Entry 8Z11 (electron microscopy, 2.74 A resolution); this record covers chains b and d of the 35 polymer chains in the assembly.

== Chain b ==
Protein: Photosystem I P700 chlorophyll a apoprotein A2
Source organism: Isochrysis galbana
Notes: EC 1.97.1.12
UniProtKB: A0A7D4X9X4 (A0A7D4X9X4_ISOGA); numbering as in UniProt (aligned over 1-734)
Chain sequence (734 residues; numbered 1 to 734; the number before each row is that of its first residue):
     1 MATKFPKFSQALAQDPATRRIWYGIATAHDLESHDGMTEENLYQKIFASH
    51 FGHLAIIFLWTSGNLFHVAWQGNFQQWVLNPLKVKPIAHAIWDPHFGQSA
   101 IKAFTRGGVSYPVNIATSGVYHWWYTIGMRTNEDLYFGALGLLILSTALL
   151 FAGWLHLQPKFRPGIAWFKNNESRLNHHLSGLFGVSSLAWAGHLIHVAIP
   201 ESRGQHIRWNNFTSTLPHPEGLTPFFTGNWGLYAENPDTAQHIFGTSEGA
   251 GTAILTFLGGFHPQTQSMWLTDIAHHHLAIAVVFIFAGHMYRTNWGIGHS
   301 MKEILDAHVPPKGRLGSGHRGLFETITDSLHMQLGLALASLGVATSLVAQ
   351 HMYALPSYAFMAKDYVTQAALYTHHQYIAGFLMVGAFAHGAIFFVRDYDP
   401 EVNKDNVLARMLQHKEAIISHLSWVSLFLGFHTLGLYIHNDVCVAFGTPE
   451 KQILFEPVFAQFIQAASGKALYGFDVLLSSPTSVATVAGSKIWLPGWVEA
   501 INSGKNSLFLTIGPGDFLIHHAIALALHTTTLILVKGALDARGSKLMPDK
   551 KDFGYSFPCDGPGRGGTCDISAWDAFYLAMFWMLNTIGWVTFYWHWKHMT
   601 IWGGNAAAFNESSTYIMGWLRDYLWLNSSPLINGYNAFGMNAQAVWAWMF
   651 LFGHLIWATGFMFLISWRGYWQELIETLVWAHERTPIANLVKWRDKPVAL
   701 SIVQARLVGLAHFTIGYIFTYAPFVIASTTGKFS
Not modelled in the structure: 1-2
Ion coordination: chlorophyll a Mg near Asp93 (its only coordinating residue here)
Residues lining bound ligands:
  - beta-carotene (BCR), molecule 1: Gly52, Ile56, Leu59, Leu150
  - beta-carotene (BCR), molecule 2: Leu54, Ile57, Phe58, Trp60, Gly181, Leu182, Val185, Ser186
  - beta-carotene (BCR), molecule 3: Phe58, Thr61, Leu65, Trp123, Trp124, Ile127, Met129, Gly138, Leu142, Trp209, Thr213
  - beta-carotene (BCR), molecule 4: Leu188, Leu222, Phe225, Leu278, Val282, Ile285, Phe286, His289
  - beta-carotene (BCR), molecule 5: Phe226, Trp230, Val282, Phe286
  - beta-carotene (BCR), molecule 6: Met332, Gly335, Leu336, Ala339, Val343, Met383, Ala386, Phe387, Gly390, Phe393, Phe394, Leu408, Ala538
  - beta-carotene (BCR), molecule 7: Phe387, Leu408, Met411, Val535, Leu539
  - beta-carotene (BCR), molecule 8: Val645, Trp648, Met649, Phe652, Trp671, Leu674, Ile675, Leu678, Phe719
  - beta-carotene (BCR), molecule 9: Pro686, Ile687, Ala688
  - chlorophyll a (CLA), molecule 1: Phe5, Phe8, Ile25, Ala28, His29, Leu31, His34, Ser49, His53, Ile56
  - chlorophyll a (CLA), molecule 2: Thr18, Ile21, Trp22, Ile675, Leu678, Val679, His682, Val691, Lys692, Trp693, Arg694, Asp695, Pro697, Val698, Leu700
  - chlorophyll a (CLA), molecule 3: Trp22, Phe652, Leu655, Ile656, Thr659, Met662, Phe663, Leu700, Leu707, Val708, Ala711, His712, Ile715
  - chlorophyll a (CLA), molecule 4: Ile25, Ala26, Thr27, Ala28, His29, Asp30, His331, Leu334, Leu338, Phe381, Leu382, Val384, Gly385, Ala388, His389, Ile392, Arg396, Tyr555, Trp573, Phe576, Met580, Leu707
  - chlorophyll a (CLA), molecule 5: His29, His53, Ile56, Ile57, Trp60, Leu341, Ile378, Phe381, Leu382
  - chlorophyll a (CLA), molecule 6: His29, Leu31, Glu32, Tyr43, Ile46, Ser49, His50, His53, Leu54, Arg174, His178, Leu182, Phe183, Leu330, His331, Gln333, Leu334, Ala337, Leu338, Leu341
  - chlorophyll a (CLA), molecule 7: Phe47, His50, Phe51, Leu54, Trp167, Phe168, Asn170, Ser173, Arg174, His177, His178, Gly181, Leu182, Phe183, Leu341
  - chlorophyll a (CLA), molecule 8: Phe47, Phe51, Ala148, Phe151, Ala152, Leu155, His156, Lys160, Phe161, Arg162, Pro163, Trp167
  - chlorophyll a (CLA), molecule 9: Ile56, Leu59, Trp60, Ser62, Gly63, Phe66, His67, Trp70, Gln71, His89, Ala90, Ile91, Trp92, Leu143
  - chlorophyll a (CLA), molecule 10: Ile56, Trp60, Asn64, His67, Val68, Ala88, His89, Asn114, Ile115, Ala116, Thr117, Ser118, Val120, Val645, Trp646, Met649, Phe719
  - chlorophyll a (CLA), molecule 11: Ile57, Phe58, Trp60, Thr61, Ser118, Gly119, Trp123, Ser186, Ala189, Leu341, Ala344, Thr345, Val348, Met352, Tyr358, Met361, Leu371, His374, His375, Ile378, Leu382
  - chlorophyll a (CLA), molecule 12: Trp60, Asn64, Thr117, Ser118, Val120, Ala370, Leu371, Thr373, His374, Tyr377, Ile378, Phe381, Trp646, Met649, Phe652, Ile715, Ile718, Phe719, Tyr721, Ala722, Val725, Ile726
  - chlorophyll a (CLA), molecule 13: His89, Ala90, Ile91, Trp92, Asp93, Pro94, His95, Phe96, Phe104, Asn114, Val645, Trp648
  - chlorophyll a (CLA), molecule 14: Trp92, Pro94, His95
  - chlorophyll a (CLA), molecule 15: Trp123, Thr126, Ile127, Leu182, Phe183, Ser186, Ser187, Trp190, Leu194, Met268, Leu270, Ile273, His276, His277, Ile280, Phe284, Ala344, Leu347, Val348, His351, Met352, Ser357, Tyr358
  - chlorophyll a (CLA), molecule 16: Ile127, Gly128, Met129, Asp134, Ser186, Ala189, Trp190, Gly192, His193, His196, Val197, Ile207, Arg208, Trp209, Phe212
  - chlorophyll a (CLA), molecule 17: Trp167, Asn170, Ser173, His177, Thr293, Asn294, Trp295
  - chlorophyll a (CLA), molecule 18: Asn171, Arg174, Leu175, His178, Leu179, Phe183, Ile280, Phe284, Met301, Leu305, Phe323, Ile326, Thr327, Leu336, Ala337, Ser340, Leu341, Ala344
  - chlorophyll a (CLA), molecule 19: Leu175, Leu179, Phe183, Val283, Phe284, Ala287, Met290, Tyr291, Met301, Ile304, Leu305
  - chlorophyll a (CLA), molecule 20: Asn176, His177, Ser180, Gly181, Val185, Ile285, His289, Tyr291, Thr293, Trp295, Ile297
  - chlorophyll a (CLA), molecule 21: Leu188, Ala189, Ala191, Gly192, Ile195, His196, Phe212, Thr213, Thr215, Leu216, Pro217, His218, Gly221, Leu222, Tyr233, Ile254, Leu255, Leu278
  - chlorophyll a (CLA), molecule 22: Phe225, Phe226, Thr227, Gly228, Trp230, Phe286
  - chlorophyll a (CLA), molecule 23: Phe225, Gly228, Trp230, Gly231, Tyr233, Ala234, Leu255, Thr256, Phe257, His275, Leu278, Ala279, Val282, Phe286, Ile492
  - chlorophyll a (CLA), molecule 24: Thr256, Phe257, Gly259, Gly260, Met268, Asp272, Ile273, His275, His276, Ala279, Ile280, His351, Leu355, Trp493, Trp497
  - chlorophyll a (CLA), molecule 25: Phe286, Ala287, His289, Met290, Arg292, Ile297, Gly298, His299
  - chlorophyll a (CLA), molecule 26: Met290, His299, Glu303, Ile304, Ala307, His308
  - chlorophyll a (CLA), molecule 27: Ile304, Leu305, His308, Leu315, His319, Leu322, Ile326, Met332, Val407, Leu408, Met411
  - chlorophyll a (CLA), molecule 28: Ala307, His308, Val309, Pro310, Pro311, Arg314, Leu315, His319
  - chlorophyll a (CLA), molecule 29: Arg314, Leu315, Gly316, Val407, Arg410, Met411, Gln413, His414, Ala417, Ile418, His421
  - chlorophyll a (CLA), molecule 30: Leu336, Ala339, Ser340, Val343, Leu347, Gln350, His351, Tyr353, Ala354, Leu355, Trp497, Leu508, Phe509
  - chlorophyll a (CLA), molecule 31: Val343, Ser346, Leu347, Gln350, Gln376, Gly380, Met383, Phe387, Leu527, Thr530, Thr531, Leu534, Met583, Thr586, Ile587
  - chlorophyll a (CLA), molecule 32: Gln350, Tyr353, Tyr372, Gln376, Phe459, Ala460, Ile463, Gln464, Phe509, Leu510, Ile512, His520, Ile523, Leu527, Val590, Tyr593, Trp594, Lys597
  - chlorophyll a (CLA), molecule 33: Tyr377, Thr433, Leu434, Tyr437, Ile519, Ala522, Leu525, Asn585, Trp589, Phe592, Ile616, Trp619, Leu620, Leu624, Ser628, Ile632, Phe650, His654, Trp657, Phe713, Tyr717, Thr720, Tyr721, Phe724
  - chlorophyll a (CLA), molecule 34: Ala417, His421, Trp424
  - chlorophyll a (CLA), molecule 35: Ile418, His421, Leu422, Trp424, Ala524, Leu527, His528, Thr531
  - chlorophyll a (CLA), molecule 36: Ser420, His421, Ser423, Trp424, Leu427, Phe431
  - chlorophyll a (CLA), molecule 37: Ser423, Ser426, Leu427, Gly430, Phe431, Leu434, Leu525, Thr529, Leu532, Ile533, Leu578, Phe581, Trp582
  - chlorophyll a (CLA), molecule 38: Trp424, Leu427, Phe428, Phe431, His432
  - chlorophyll a (CLA), molecule 39: Trp424, Val425, Phe428, Leu429, Phe455, Glu456, Pro457, Val458, Phe459, Ala460, Ile512, Phe517, His520, His521, Ala524, His528
  - chlorophyll a (CLA), molecule 40: Phe431, His432, Gly435, Leu436, Ile438, His439, Val442, Lys451, Ile453
  - chlorophyll a (CLA), molecule 41: Leu434, Ile438, Asp441, Leu525, Phe581, Trp582, Asn585, Trp589, Ile616, Leu620, Trp657, Phe713
  - chlorophyll a (CLA), molecule 42: Val458, Phe459, Phe462, Phe474
  - chlorophyll a (CLA), molecule 43: Phe462, Ile463, Ala466, Ser467, Leu477, Leu478, Trp493, Leu494, Trp497, Phe509
  - chlorophyll a (CLA), molecule 44: Leu477, Val484, Ala485, Ala488, Gly489, Ile492, Trp493
  - chlorophyll a (CLA), molecule 45: Leu620, Leu624, Trp625, Trp657
  - chlorophyll a (CLA), molecule 46: Trp648, Leu651, Phe652, His654, Leu655, Trp657, Ala658
  - chlorophyll a (CLA), molecule 47: Leu655, Ala658, Thr659, Phe661, Met662, Ile665, Ser666, Tyr670, Trp671, Leu674
  - chlorophyll a (CLA), molecule 48: Leu678, Ala681, His682, Thr685, Ala688, Val691
  - chlorophyll a (CLA), molecule 49: Trp680, Ala681, Arg684, Thr685, Pro686
  - chlorophyll a (CLA), molecule 50: Pro686, Ile687, Ala688, Val691
  - phylloquinone (PQN): Ile21, Trp22, Met662, Phe663, Ser666, Trp667, Arg668, Trp671, Ile675, Val698, Ala699, Leu700, Ser701, Ala705
  - 4Fe-4S cluster (SF4): Cys559, Gly561, Pro562, Cys568, Trp667, Ile702, Arg706

== Chain d ==
Protein: Photosystem I reaction center subunit II
Source organism: Isochrysis galbana
UniProtKB: A0A7D4XG42 (A0A7D4XG42_ISOGA); residue numbers follow UniProt; this construct covers 1-142
Chain sequence (142 residues; row label = number of the first residue in the row):
     1 MTTDLLNLQIPSPTFGGSTGGWLRAAEIEEKYAITWTSKKEQIFEMPTSG
    51 AAIMQKGENLLYLAKKEQCLALGTQLRTLFKISDYKIYRIFPNSEVQYLH
   101 PKDGVFPEKLNEGRVGVGNIGYSIGKNPNPVNVKFTGKNTFD
Not modelled in the structure: 1-4, 142

== How chain b and chain d interact ==
Pairs across the interface (22; chain b residue first):
  Met37(b) with Phe135(d)
  Glu39(b) with Phe135(d)
  Leu42(b) with Phe135(d), hydrophobic
  Val395(b) with Pro130(d)
  Arg396(b) with Pro130(d); Val131(d)
  Asp397(b) with Val131(d); Lys134(d), salt bridge
  Tyr398(b) with Val131(d)
  Asp399(b) with Val131(d)
  Arg542(b) with Asn129(d), hydrogen bond
  Lys551(b) with Asn129(d); Pro130(d)
  Asp552(b) with Asn127(d); Thr140(d)
  Trp680(b) with Thr19(d), hydrogen bond (side chain-backbone); Leu23(d)
  Glu683(b) with Leu23(d); Arg24(d)
  Arg684(b) with Leu23(d)
  Lys692(b) with Arg24(d)
  Lys696(b) with Glu29(d), salt bridge
Interface residues without a listed pair, chain b (21 interface residues in all): Glu32, Thr38, Asp328, Pro400, Asp549
Interface residues without a listed pair, chain d (15 interface residues in all): Trp22, Ile124, Pro128, Asn132

== Overview ==
Chain b and chain d form an interface of 21 and 15 residues respectively, with 2 hydrogen bonds and 2 salt
bridges. Polar contacts include Asp397(b)-Lys134(d), Lys696(b)-Glu29(d) and Arg542(b)-Asn129(d). Chain b binds
50 copies of chlorophyll a, 4Fe-4S cluster, 9 copies of beta-carotene and phylloquinone.
Here chain b is Photosystem I P700 chlorophyll a apoprotein A2 and chain d is Photosystem I reaction center
subunit II, both from Isochrysis galbana. Entry 8Z11 (Cryo-EM structure of haptophyte photosystem I) was
determined by electron microscopy.
